9KYM - chains C and D of the 4 polymer chains in the assembly; structure by electron microscopy, 3.93 A resolution.

[Chain C]
Name: Energy-coupling factor transporter transmembrane protein EcfT
Source organism: Levilactobacillus brevis ATCC 367
UniProtKB: Q03PY7 (ECFT_LEVBA); residue numbers follow UniProt; this construct covers 1-266
Amino-acid sequence (266 residues; numbered 1 to 266; the number before each row is that of its first residue):
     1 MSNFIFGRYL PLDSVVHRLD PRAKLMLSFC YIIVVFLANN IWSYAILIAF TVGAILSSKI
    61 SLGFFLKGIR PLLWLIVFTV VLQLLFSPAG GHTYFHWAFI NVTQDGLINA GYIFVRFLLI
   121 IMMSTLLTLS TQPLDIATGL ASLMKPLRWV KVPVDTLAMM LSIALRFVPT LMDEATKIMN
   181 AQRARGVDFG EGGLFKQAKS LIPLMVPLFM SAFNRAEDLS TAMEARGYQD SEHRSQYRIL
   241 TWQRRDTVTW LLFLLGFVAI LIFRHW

[Chain D]
Name: Folate family ECF transporter S component
Source organism: Levilactobacillus brevis ATCC 367
UniProtKB: Q03S56 (Q03S56_LEVBA); residues 1-177 here = UniProt positions 1-177
Amino-acid sequence (177 residues; each row starts with the number of its first residue):
     1 MKTMAKTQLP KLDTLSMVTM GVLMALQLVI SRFSVGNNFI KVSFTFLIVA LIAKWFGPWW
    61 GMLTAAVVDV IGTLMTGGPF FIGFTVSAVL GSLIYAVFLY RQPVSWWRVI GASVLIALLV
   121 NTLLNTLWVT IMYQTPFWSL LPVRALKELI VTPVQIVLVY LLLKSQVIQM IQARLNK

[How chain C and chain D interact]
Pairs across the interface (55):
  Phe6(C) - Arg32(D)
  Phe6(C) - Met75(D)  hydrophobic
  Gly7(C) - Arg32(D)
  Arg8(C) - Thr76(D)
  Leu25(C) - Leu74(D)  hydrophobic
  Phe29(C) - Ile82(D)  hydrophobic
  Phe36(C) - Ile131(D)
  Leu72(C) - Tyr133(D)
  Trp74(C) - Asn38(D)  hydrogen bond
  Leu75(C) - Tyr133(D)  hydrophobic
  Thr79(C) - Thr135(D)
  Leu82(C) - Ser139(D)
  Gln83(C) - Pro136(D)
  Arg116(C) - Gln134(D)
  Phe117(C) - Tyr133(D)  hydrophobic
  Ser124(C) - Gly78(D)  hydrogen bond (side chain-backbone)
  Ser124(C) - Pro79(D)
  Leu127(C) - Leu74(D)  hydrophobic
  Thr128(C) - Leu74(D)  hydrogen bond (side chain-backbone)
  Thr128(C) - Met75(D)
  Thr128(C) - Gly77(D)
  Pro133(C) - Met75(D)  hydrophobic
  Leu140(C) - Val70(D)  hydrophobic
  Lys151(C) - Gln8(D)
  Val152(C) - Leu63(D)  hydrophobic
  Pro153(C) - Trp59(D)
  Thr156(C) - Met17(D)
  Met159(C) - Met17(D)  hydrophobic
  Met160(C) - Met17(D)  hydrophobic
  Met160(C) - Met20(D)  hydrophobic
  Met160(C) - Trp60(D)  hydrophobic
  Ala164(C) - Gly21(D)
  Ala164(C) - Ala25(D)
  Phe167(C) - Val22(D)  hydrophobic
  Phe167(C) - Ala25(D)  hydrophobic
  Val168(C) - Ala25(D)  hydrophobic
  Leu171(C) - Leu26(D)  hydrophobic
  Ala175(C) - Phe33(D)  hydrophobic
  Met205(C) - Ile30(D)  hydrophobic
  Val206(C) - Val167(D)  hydrophobic
  Leu208(C) - Leu26(D)  hydrophobic
  Phe209(C) - Ile48(D)  hydrophobic
  Phe209(C) - Leu51(D)  hydrophobic
  Ala212(C) - Val22(D)  hydrophobic
  Phe213(C) - Ile171(D)  hydrophobic
  Phe213(C) - Arg174(D)
  Phe213(C) - Leu175(D)  hydrophobic
  Ala216(C) - Val18(D)
  Ala216(C) - Val22(D)  hydrophobic
  Glu217(C) - Arg174(D)  salt bridge
  Ser220(C) - Thr14(D)
  Ser220(C) - Leu15(D)  hydrogen bond (side chain-backbone)
  Ser220(C) - Val18(D)
  Glu224(C) - Thr14(D)
  Tyr228(C) - Met17(D)
Also at the interface, not in a pair above, chain C (56 interface residues in all): Ile32, Arg70, Phe78, Ile113, Ile120, Ile121, Ile136, Leu157, Leu161, Ile163, Met172, Met179, Gln197, Met210, Leu219
Also at the interface, not in a pair above, chain D (51 interface residues in all): Thr7, Thr19, Leu23, Met24, Leu28, Val29, Val35, Phe39, Val67, Ile71, Phe80, Val129, Met132, Leu140

[Overview]
The interface between chain C and chain D involves 56 residues on one side and 51 on the other, with 4
hydrogen bonds and 1 salt bridge. Polar contacts include Glu217(C)-Arg174(D), Trp74(C)-Asn38(D) and
Ser124(C)-Gly78(D).
Here chain C is Energy-coupling factor transporter transmembrane protein EcfT and chain D is Folate family ECF
transporter S component, both from Levilactobacillus brevis ATCC 367. Entry 9KYM (Folate ECF transporter
affected by PFOS) was determined by electron microscopy.
